Entry 8C0D (X-ray diffraction, 2.56 A resolution); this record covers chains B and C of the 3 polymer chains in the assembly.

== Chain B ==
Molecule: DDRGK domain-containing protein 1
Source organism: Homo sapiens
UniProt: Q96HY6 (DDRGK_HUMAN); numbering as in UniProt (aligned over 205-314)
Sequence (110 residues; numbered 205 to 314; the number before each row is that of its first residue):
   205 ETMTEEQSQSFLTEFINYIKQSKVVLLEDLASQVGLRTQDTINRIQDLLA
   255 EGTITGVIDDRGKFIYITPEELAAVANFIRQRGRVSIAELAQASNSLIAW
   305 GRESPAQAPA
Not modelled in the structure: 307-314
UniProt features mapped onto this chain:
  - cross-link: Lys267 (Glycyl lysine isopeptide (Lys-Gly) (interchain with G-Cter in UFM1))
  - mutagenesis: Lys224 to Lys227 (Impairs some post-translational modification without affecting interaction with UFL1; when associated with 116-R--R-128, R-146, R-176, R-193 and R-267), Lys224 (K224R: Weak or no effect on ufmylation), Lys227 (K227R: Weak or no effect on ufmylation), Arg265 (R265A: Decreased ribosome ufmylation), Lys267 (K267R: Impairs interaction with UFL1 and ufmylation. Impairs interaction with ERN1/IRE1-alpha and ability to regulate its stability. Does not affect ability to promote reticulophagy ...), Ile271 to Leu276 (Abolished interaction with UFL1; when associated with 302-A--A-304), Ile302 to Trp304 (Abolished interaction with UFL1; when associated with 271-A--A-276)
Reported in the primary citation:
  - mutagenesis - R265A: unchanged binding to Ubiquitin-fold modifier-conjugating enzyme 1 (chain C)
  - mutagenesis - R265A: decreased catalytic activity on ribosome UFMylation

== Chain C ==
Molecule: Ubiquitin-fold modifier-conjugating enzyme 1
Source organism: Homo sapiens
UniProt: Q9Y3C8 (UFC1_HUMAN); residues 1-167 here = UniProt positions 1-167
Sequence (168 residues; each row starts with the number of its first residue):
     1 MADEATRRVVSEIPVLKTNAGPRDRELWVQRLKEEYQSLIRYVENNKNAD
    51 NDWFRLESNKEGTRWFGKCWYIHDLLKYEFDIEFDIPITYPTTAPEIAVP
   101 ELDGKTAKMYRGGKIKLTDHFKPLWARNVPKFGLAHLMALGLGPWLAVEI
   151 PDLIQKGVIQHKEKCNQG
Not modelled in the structure: 1-3, 168
Differences from the reference sequence: engineered mutation Lys116 (Cys in Q9Y3C8); expression tag (168)
UniProt features mapped onto this chain:
  - cross-link: Lys122 (Glycyl lysine isopeptide (Lys-Gly) (interchain with G-Cter in UFM1))
  - natural variant: Arg23 (R23Q: In NEDSG), Thr106 (T106I: In NEDSG)
  - mutagenesis: Gln30 (Q30A: Does not affect neither UBA5-binding nor thioester formation with UFM1), Leu32 (L32R: Abolished interaction with UFL1), Lys33 (K33A: Impairs binding to UBA5 and thioester formation with UFM1), Ile40 (I40R: Abolished interaction with UFL1), Lys47 (K47E: Decreased interaction with UFL1), Asp50 (D50A: Decreased ribosome ufmylation), Lys108 (K108A: Abolished ufmylation), Tyr110 (Y110A: Decreased UFM1 transfer), Phe121 (F121A: Decreased UFM1 transfer)
Reported in the primary citation:
  - mutagenesis - D50A: unchanged binding to E3mUU(DeltaUFIM)
  - mutagenesis - L32R, I40R, D50A: decreased catalytic activity on ribosome UFMylation

== How chain B and chain C interact ==
Contacting residue pairs (12; chain B residue first):
  Glu205(B) - Gln167(C)  hydrogen bond (backbone-backbone)
  Arg241(B) - Glu163(C)  salt bridge
  Arg241(B) - Gln167(C)
  Thr242(B) - Glu163(C)  hydrogen bond (backbone-side chain)
  Gln243(B) - Glu163(C)  hydrogen bond (backbone-side chain)
  Asp244(B) - Gln167(C)  hydrogen bond
  Gln250(B) - Leu75(C)
  Asp263(B) - Leu75(C)
  Asp264(B) - Ile72(C)
  Asp264(B) - Leu75(C)
  Arg265(B) - Asp50(C)  salt bridge
  Arg265(B) - Leu75(C)
Interface residues without a listed pair, chain B (13 interface residues in all): Ile246, Ile262, Gly266, Lys267
Interface residues without a listed pair, chain C (6 interface residues in all): Leu76
From the paper, about this interface:
  - pairs named by the authors: Arg265(B)-Asp50(C)

== Summary ==
13 residues of chain B face 6 of chain C across their interface; the contacts include 4 hydrogen bonds and 2
salt bridges. Among the polar pairs are Arg241(B)-Glu163(C), Arg265(B)-Asp50(C) and Thr242(B)-Glu163(C). The
paper describes a contact between Arg265(B) and Asp50(C). The paper reports that L32R, I40R and D50A of chain
C reduce catalytic activity on ribosome UFMylation; R265A of chain B reduces catalytic activity on ribosome
UFMylation.
Chain B is DDRGK domain-containing protein 1 and chain C is Ubiquitin-fold modifier-conjugating enzyme 1, both
from Homo sapiens; the structure, UFL1/DDRGK1 bound to UFC1, was determined by X-ray diffraction.
